PDB entry 3JR9 | X-ray diffraction, 2.90 A resolution | chains B and C of the 4 polymer chains in the assembly

Chain B:
Molecule: DNA-binding protein fis
From: Escherichia coli
Reference sequence: P0A6R3 (FIS_ECOLI); numbering as in UniProt (aligned over 1-98)
Sequence (98 residues; each row starts with the number of its first residue):
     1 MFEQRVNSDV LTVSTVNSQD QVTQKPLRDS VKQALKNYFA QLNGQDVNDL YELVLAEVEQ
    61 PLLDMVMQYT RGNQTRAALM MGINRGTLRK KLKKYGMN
UniProt features mapped onto this chain:
  - DNA-binding region: Gln-74 to Lys-93 (H-T-H motif)
  - region: Asn-17 to Gly-44 (Required for the stimulation of HIN-mediated recombination)

Chain C:
Molecule: 27-nt DNA strand
Sequence (27 nucleotides; numbered 1 to 27; the number before each row is that of its first residue):
     1 AAATTTGTTT AAATTTTGAG CAAATTT

How chain B and chain C interact:
Residue-residue contacts (12; chain B residue first):
  Gly-72(B) with DT6(C), phosphate contact
  Asn-73(B) with DT5(C), hydrogen bond to the phosphate; DT6(C), phosphate contact
  Gln-74(B) with DT6(C), hydrogen bond to the phosphate
  Thr-75(B) with DT5(C), sugar contact; DT6(C), hydrogen bond to the phosphate
  Arg-85(B) with DT6(C), base contact; DG7(C), hydrogen bond to the base; DT8(C), hydrogen bond to the base
  Arg-89(B) with DT6(C), sugar contact; DG7(C), salt bridge to the phosphate; DT8(C), base contact
Also at the interface, not in a pair above, chain B (7 interface residues in all): Arg-76

Overview:
Chain B and chain C form an interface of 7 and 4 residues respectively, with 5 hydrogen bonds and 1 salt
bridge. Among the polar pairs are Arg-85(B)/DG7(C), Arg-85(B)/DT8(C) and Asn-73(B)/DT5(C).
Here chain B is DNA-binding protein fis (Escherichia coli) and chain C is a 27-nt DNA strand. Entry 3JR9
(Crystal structure of Fis bound to 27 bp optimal binding sequence F2) was determined by X-ray diffraction
together with 3IV5, 3JRA, 3JRB, 3JRC, 3JRD, 3JRE and 4 further entries from the same study.
